Entry 6W1S (electron microscopy, 4.02 A resolution (low resolution: residue-level contacts below are approximate; hydrogen-bond / salt-bridge calls are withheld)); this record covers chains D and P of the 25 polymer chains in the assembly.

# Chain D
Protein: Mediator of RNA polymerase II transcription subunit 7
Source organism: Mus musculus
UniProtKB: Q9CZB6 (MED7_MOUSE); numbering as in UniProt (aligned over 11-167)
Sequence (157 residues; row label = number of the first residue in the row):
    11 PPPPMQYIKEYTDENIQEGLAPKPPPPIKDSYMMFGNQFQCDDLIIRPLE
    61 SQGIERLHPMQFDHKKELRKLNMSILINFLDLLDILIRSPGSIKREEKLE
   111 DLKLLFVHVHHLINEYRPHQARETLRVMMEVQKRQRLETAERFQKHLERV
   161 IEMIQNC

# Chain P
Protein: Mediator of RNA polymerase II transcription subunit 21
Source organism: Mus musculus
UniProtKB: Q9CQ39 (MED21_MOUSE); residue numbers follow UniProt; this construct covers 3-128
Sequence (126 residues; row label = number of the first residue in the row):
     3 DRLTQLQDAVNSLADQFCNAIGVLQQCGPPASFSNIQTAINKDQPANPTE
    53 EYAQLFAALIARTAKDIDVLIDSLPSEESTAALQAASLYKLEEENHEAAT
   103 CLEDVVYRGDMLLEKIQSALADIAQS
Not modelled in the structure: 28-48

# How chain D and chain P interact
Pairs across the interface - 19 pairs, chain D then chain P:
  Ile64(D) - Glu79(P)
  Ile64(D) - Leu85(P)
  Glu65(D) - Leu85(P)
  Arg66(D) - Leu85(P)
  Lys75(D) - Ile73(P)
  Lys75(D) - Asp74(P)
  Leu93(D) - Ile23(P)
  Ile97(D) - Leu26(P)
  Ile97(D) - Gln27(P)
  Val119(D) - Gln9(P)
  Ile123(D) - Leu5(P)
  Glu125(D) - Ser81(P)
  Tyr126(D) - Leu5(P)
  Pro128(D) - Glu80(P)
  His129(D) - Glu79(P)
  Met139(D) - Asn97(P)
  Lys143(D) - Ala100(P)
  Arg146(D) - Leu104(P)
  Ala150(D) - Val107(P)
Other interface residues (no listed pair), chain D (22 interface residues in all): Gln62, Phe89, Leu115, Leu122, Gln130, Arg136
Other interface residues (no listed pair), chain P (22 interface residues in all): Asp3, Val12, Phe19, Pro77, Gln86, Ala88, Leu93

# Overview
The chain D/chain P interface involves 22 residues from each chain.
Here chain D is Mediator of RNA polymerase II transcription subunit 7 and chain P is Mediator of RNA
polymerase II transcription subunit 21, both from Mus musculus. Entry 6W1S (Atomic model of the mammalian
Mediator complex) was determined by electron microscopy.
